1IR2 - chains H and P of the 16 polymer chains in the assembly; structure by X-ray diffraction, 1.84 A resolution.

# Chain H
Molecule: Large subunit of Rubisco
Organism: Chlamydomonas reinhardtii
Notes: EC 4.1.1.39
UniProtKB: P00877 (RBL_CHLRE); numbering as in UniProt (aligned over 1-475)
Sequence (475 residues; row label = number of the first residue in the row):
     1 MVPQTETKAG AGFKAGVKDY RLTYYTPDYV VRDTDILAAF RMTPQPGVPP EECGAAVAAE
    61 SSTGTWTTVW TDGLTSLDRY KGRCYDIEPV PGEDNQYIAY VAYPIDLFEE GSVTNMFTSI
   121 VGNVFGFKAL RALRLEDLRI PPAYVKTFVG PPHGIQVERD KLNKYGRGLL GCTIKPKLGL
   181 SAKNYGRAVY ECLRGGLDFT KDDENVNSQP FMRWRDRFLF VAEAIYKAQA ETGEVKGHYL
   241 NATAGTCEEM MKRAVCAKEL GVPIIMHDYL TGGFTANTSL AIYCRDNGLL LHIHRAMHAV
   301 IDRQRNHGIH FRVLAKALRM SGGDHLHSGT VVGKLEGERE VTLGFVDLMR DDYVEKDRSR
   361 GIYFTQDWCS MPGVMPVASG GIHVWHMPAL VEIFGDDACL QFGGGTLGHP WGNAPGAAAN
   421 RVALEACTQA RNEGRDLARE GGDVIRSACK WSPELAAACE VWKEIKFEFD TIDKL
Not modelled in the structure: 1-7
Modified / non-standard residues: P104, P151 (4-hydroxyproline; HYP); K201 (lysine nz-carboxylic acid; KCX); C256, C369 (s-methylcysteine; SMC)
Construct notes: modified residue (104, 151, 201, 256, 369)
Bound ions: Mg2+: K201, D203, E204 (together with 2-carboxyarabinitol-1,5-diphosphate)
Small-molecule neighbours:
  - 2-carboxyarabinitol-1,5-diphosphate (CAP), molecule 1: E60, T65, W66, N123
  - 2-carboxyarabinitol-1,5-diphosphate (CAP), molecule 2: T173, K175, K177, K201, D203, E204, H294, R295, H298, H327, K334, L335, S379, G380, G381, Q401, F402, G403, G404

# Chain P
Molecule: Small subunit of Rubisco
Organism: Chlamydomonas reinhardtii
Notes: EC 4.1.1.39
UniProtKB: P08475 (RBS2_CHLRE); residues 1-140 here correspond to UniProt positions 46-185 (UniProt number = residue number + 45)
Sequence (140 residues; row label = number of the first residue in the row):
     1 MMVWTPVNNK MFETFSYLPP LSDEQIAAQV DYIVANGWIP CLEFAESDKA YVSNESAIRF
    61 GSVSCLYYDN RYWTMWKLPM FGCRDPMQVL REIVACTKAF PDAYVRLVAF DNQKQVQIMG
   121 FLVQRPKSAR DWQPANKRSV
Modified / non-standard residues: M1 (n-methyl methionine; MME)
Construct notes: modified residue (1)

# Interface between chain H and chain P
Contacting residue pairs (84):
  Q156(H) - K114(P)
  Q156(H) - V116(P)
  D160(H) - V116(P)
  K161(H) - L66(P)
  K161(H) - R71(P)  hydrogen bond (backbone-side chain)
  L162(H) - L66(P)  hydrophobic
  N163(H) - R71(P)
  K164(H) - E13(P)  salt bridge
  Y165(H) - T14(P)  hydrogen bond (backbone-side chain)
  Y165(H) - V116(P)  hydrophobic
  Y165(H) - Q117(P)
  G166(H) - T14(P)
  G166(H) - I118(P)
  G166(H) - M119(P)
  R167(H) - E13(P)  salt bridge
  R167(H) - T14(P)
  R194(H) - W4(P)  hydrogen bond (side chain-backbone)
  R194(H) - T5(P)
  R194(H) - P6(P)
  G195(H) - Y17(P)
  G196(H) - Y17(P)
  Q229(H) - V52(P)
  Q229(H) - Y68(P)
  A230(H) - K10(P)
  E231(H) - P6(P)
  E231(H) - K10(P)
  T232(H) - K10(P)
  T232(H) - M11(P)  hydrogen bond (backbone-backbone)
  G233(H) - K10(P)
  G233(H) - Y51(P)
  E234(H) - M11(P)
  E234(H) - F12(P)
  E234(H) - E13(P)  hydrogen bond (side chain-backbone)
  E234(H) - S16(P)
  V235(H) - Y68(P)
  A257(H) - C65(P)
  K258(H) - S62(P)  hydrogen bond (side chain-backbone)
  K258(H) - V63(P)
  K258(H) - C65(P)
  E259(H) - S62(P)  hydrogen bond
  G261(H) - S64(P)
  G261(H) - C65(P)
  V262(H) - C65(P)  hydrogen bond (backbone-side chain)
  P263(H) - L66(P)  hydrophobic
  P263(H) - Y68(P)
  N287(H) - C65(P)
  G288(H) - C65(P)
  G288(H) - L66(P)
  L289(H) - C65(P)  hydrophobic
  L290(H) - L66(P)  hydrophobic
  D397(H) - K114(P)  salt bridge
  P410(H) - M1(P)
  W411(H) - M1(P)
  W411(H) - M2(P)  hydrophobic
  A414(H) - W4(P)  hydrophobic
  P415(H) - M2(P)
  A418(H) - W4(P)  hydrophobic
  R421(H) - E13(P)  hydrogen bond (side chain-backbone)
  R421(H) - T14(P)
  R421(H) - S16(P)
  R421(H) - Y17(P)
  V422(H) - Y17(P)
  E425(H) - E13(P)
  E425(H) - T14(P)
  E425(H) - F15(P)  hydrogen bond (side chain-backbone)
  E425(H) - S16(P)  hydrogen bond (side chain-backbone)
  E425(H) - Y17(P)  hydrogen bond (side chain-backbone)
  E425(H) - L18(P)
  A426(H) - L18(P)
  Q429(H) - F15(P)
  Q429(H) - L18(P)
  Q429(H) - L21(P)
  Q429(H) - Q25(P)
  Q429(H) - Q29(P)
  R431(H) - Y32(P)  hydrogen bond
  N432(H) - F15(P)
  N432(H) - Q29(P)
  N432(H) - Y32(P)  hydrogen bond
  W451(H) - Y17(P)
  W451(H) - L18(P)  hydrophobic
  W451(H) - P19(P)
  E454(H) - M2(P)
  E454(H) - W4(P)
  E454(H) - S139(P)  hydrogen bond
Also at the interface, not in a pair above, chain H (51 interface residues in all): R159, Y190, D198, D396, T428, E433, P453
Also at the interface, not in a pair above, chain P (39 interface residues in all): N9, A28, R106, Q115, G120

# Summary
51 residues of chain H and 39 residues of chain P are in contact, with 15 hydrogen bonds and 3 salt bridges.
Polar pairs include K164(H)-E13(P), R167(H)-E13(P) and D397(H)-K114(P). Ligands of chain H:
2-carboxyarabinitol-1,5-diphosphate. The Mg2+ site is built by K201(H), D203(H) and E204(H).
Chain H is Large subunit of Rubisco and chain P is Small subunit of Rubisco, both from Chlamydomonas
reinhardtii; the structure, Crystal Structure of Activated Ribulose-1,5-bisphosphate Carboxylase/oxygenase
(Rubisco) from Green alga, Chlamydomonas reinhardtii Complexed with 2-Carboxyarabinitol-1,5-bisphosphate
(2-CABP), was determined by X-ray diffraction together with 1IR1 from the same study.
